PDB entry 4RC8 | X-ray diffraction, 1.71 A resolution | chain A

Chain A:
Protein: Aldehyde decarbonylase
Organism: Synechococcus elongatus PCC 7942
Notes: EC 4.1.99.5
UniProt: Q54764 (ALDEC_SYNE7); residue numbers follow UniProt; this construct covers 10-231
Chain sequence (222 residues; row label = number of the first residue in the row):
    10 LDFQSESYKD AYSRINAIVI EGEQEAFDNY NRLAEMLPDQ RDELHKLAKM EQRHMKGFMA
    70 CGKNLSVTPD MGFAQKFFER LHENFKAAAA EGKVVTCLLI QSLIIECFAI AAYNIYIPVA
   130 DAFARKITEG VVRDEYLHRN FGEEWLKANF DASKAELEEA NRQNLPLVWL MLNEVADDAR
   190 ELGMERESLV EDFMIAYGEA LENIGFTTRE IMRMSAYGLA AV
Metal / ion sites: Fe ion site 1: E32, E60, H63 (together with stearic acid); Fe ion site 2: E60, E115, H147 (together with stearic acid)
Curated features (UniProtKB/Swiss-Prot):
  - binding site (Fe cation): E32, E60, H63, E115, H147
What the authors report for this chain:
  - Fe ion coordination: E32, E60, H63, E115, H147
  - mutagenesis - E144A: decreased catalytic activity
  - mutagenesis - E144A: unchanged binding to iron
  - catalytic residues: E144

Summary:
E32, E60 and H63 form the Fe ion site 1. E60, E115 and H147 coordinate Fe ion site 2. UniProt lists 5 Fe
cation-binding residues. From the paper: the catalytic residue E144; E144A reduces catalytic activity.
Chain A is Aldehyde decarbonylase (Synechococcus elongatus PCC 7942); the structure, Crystal structure of
cyanobacterial aldehyde-deformylating oxygenase bound with fatty acid, was determined by X-ray diffraction
together with 4QUW, 4RC5, 4RC6 and 4RC7 from the same study.
